Entry 3LGF (X-ray diffraction, 1.50 A resolution); this record covers chains A and B.

Chain A:
Protein: Tumor suppressor p53-binding protein 1
From: Homo sapiens
Notes: fragment: Tandem tudor domains (RESIUDES 1484-1603)
UniProtKB: Q12888 (TP53B_HUMAN); residue numbers follow UniProt; this construct covers 1484-1603
Chain sequence (125 residues; row label = number of the first residue in the row):
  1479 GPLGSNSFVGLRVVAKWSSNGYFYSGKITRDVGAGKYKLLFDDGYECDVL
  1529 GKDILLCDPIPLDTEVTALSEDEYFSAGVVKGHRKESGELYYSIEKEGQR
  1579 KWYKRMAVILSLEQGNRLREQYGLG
Unresolved in the structure: 1479-1484
Sequence notes: expression tag (1479-1483)
Swiss-Prot annotation at these positions:
  - region: Trp1495 to Tyr1523 (Interaction with dimethylated histone H4)
  - cross-link: Lys1563 (Glycyl lysine isopeptide (Lys-Gly) (interchain with G-Cter in SUMO1))
  - mutagenesis: Trp1495 (W1495A/H: Loss of interaction with histone H4 that has been dimethylated at 'Lys-20' (H4K20me2). Abolishes recruitment to double strand breaks ...), Tyr1500 (Y1500A: Reduces affinity for histone H4 that has been dimethylated at 'Lys-20'), Tyr1502 (Y1502A: Reduces affinity for histone H4 that has been dimethylated at 'Lys-20'; Y1502L/Q: Abolishes recruitment to double strand breaks), Asp1521 (D1521A: Loss of interaction with histone H4 that has been dimethylated at 'Lys-20' (H4K20me2). Abolishes recruitment to double strand breaks ...), Tyr1523 (Y1523A: Increases affinity for histone H4 that has been dimethylated at 'Lys-20'. No effect on recruitment to double strand breaks ...), Lys1563 (K1563R: Does not affect monoubiquitination by MSL2)

Chain B:
Protein: DIMETHYLATED p53 Lysine 370 PEPTIDE
Chain sequence (10 residues; numbered 366 to 375; the number before each row is that of its first residue):
   366 SSHLKSKKGQ
Unresolved in the structure: 366-369, 371-375
Modified residues: Lys370 (n-dimethyl-lysine; MLY)
What the authors report for this chain:
  - post-translational modification sites: Lys370 (citing earlier work)

Chain A / chain B interface:
Contacting residue pairs (4; chain A residue first):
  Trp1495(A) - Lys370(B)
  Tyr1502(A) - Lys370(B)
  Phe1519(A) - Lys370(B)
  Asp1521(A) - Lys370(B)
Other interface residues (no listed pair), chain A (6 interface residues in all): Asn1498, Tyr1523

Summary:
The interface between chain A and chain B involves 6 residues on one side and 1 on the other. From UniProt: 6
mutagenesis sites on chain A. From the paper: a modification site at Lys370(B).
Chain A is Tumor suppressor p53-binding protein 1 (Homo sapiens) and chain B is DIMETHYLATED p53 Lysine 370
PEPTIDE; the structure, Crystal structure of the 53BP1 tandem tudor domain in complex with p53K370me2, was
determined by X-ray diffraction together with 3LGL and 3LH0 from the same study.
